PDB entry 7ABR | electron microscopy, 3.70 A resolution | chains E and F of the 7 polymer chains in the assembly

== Chain E (and F) ==
Name: Negative regulator of genetic competence ClpC/MecB
From: Bacillus subtilis (strain 168)
Notes: chain F of this document is another copy of the same molecule, construct and numbering; everything in this record applies to it too
Reference sequence: P37571 (CLPC_BACSU); numbering as in UniProt (aligned over 1-810)
Amino-acid sequence (818 residues; each row starts with the number of its first residue):
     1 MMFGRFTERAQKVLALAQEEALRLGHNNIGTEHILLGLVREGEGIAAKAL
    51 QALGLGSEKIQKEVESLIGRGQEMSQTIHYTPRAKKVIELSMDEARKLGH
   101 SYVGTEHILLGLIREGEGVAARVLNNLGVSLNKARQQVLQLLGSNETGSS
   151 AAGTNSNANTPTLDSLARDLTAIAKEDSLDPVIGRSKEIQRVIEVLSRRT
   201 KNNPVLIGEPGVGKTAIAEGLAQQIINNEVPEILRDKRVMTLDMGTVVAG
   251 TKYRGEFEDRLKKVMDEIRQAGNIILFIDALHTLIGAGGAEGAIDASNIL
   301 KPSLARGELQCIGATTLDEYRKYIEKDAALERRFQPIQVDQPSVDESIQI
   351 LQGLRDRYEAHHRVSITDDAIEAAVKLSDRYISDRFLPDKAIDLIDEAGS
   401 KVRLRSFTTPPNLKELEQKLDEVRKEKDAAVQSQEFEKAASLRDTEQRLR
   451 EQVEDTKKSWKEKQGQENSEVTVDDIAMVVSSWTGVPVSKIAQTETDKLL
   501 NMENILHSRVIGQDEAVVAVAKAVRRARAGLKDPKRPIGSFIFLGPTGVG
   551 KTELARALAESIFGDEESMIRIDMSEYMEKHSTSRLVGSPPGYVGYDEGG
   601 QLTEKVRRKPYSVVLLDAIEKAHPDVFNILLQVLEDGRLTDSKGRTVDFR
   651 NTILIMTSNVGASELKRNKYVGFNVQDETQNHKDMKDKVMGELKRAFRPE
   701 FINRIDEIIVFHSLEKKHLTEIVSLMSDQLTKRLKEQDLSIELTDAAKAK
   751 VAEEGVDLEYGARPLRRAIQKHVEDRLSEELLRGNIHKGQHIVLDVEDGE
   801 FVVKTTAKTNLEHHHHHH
Unresolved in the structure: 1-157, 288-293, 408-465, 665-679, 808-818 (chain F: 1-158, 248-254, 286-294, 408-468, 588-598, 663-681, 755-760, 808-818)
Differences from the reference sequence: engineered mutation A280 (Glu in P37571), A618 (Glu in P37571); expression tag (811-818)
Ligand contacts:
  - ATP (adenosine-5'-triphosphate), molecule 1: P181, V182, I183, G184, R185, E209, P210, G211, V212, G213, K214, T215, A216, I350, L354, P388, I392
  - ATP, molecule 2: R509, V510, I511, P546, T547, G548, V549, G550, K551, T552, E553, N659, L714, I722, L725, M726, A762, R763
UniProt features mapped onto this chain:
  - binding site (ATP): G208 to T215, G545 to T552
What the authors report for this chain:
  - binding site for ATP: R332, R333, R704
  - mutagenesis - E280A/E618A: abolished catalytic activity on ATP (citing earlier work)

== Interface between chain E and chain F ==
Residue-residue contacts (51; chain E residue first):
  R191(E) - E397(F)  salt bridge
  R191(E) - S482(F)
  R191(E) - W483(F)
  I193(E) - L404(F)  hydrophobic
  E194(E) - S400(F)
  V195(E) - E397(F)
  S197(E) - H362(F)
  S197(E) - S400(F)
  S197(E) - L404(F)
  R198(E) - D393(F)  salt bridge
  R198(E) - D396(F)  salt bridge
  R198(E) - E397(F)  salt bridge
  R199(E) - R357(F)
  R199(E) - Y358(F)
  R199(E) - H361(F)
  R199(E) - D396(F)
  T200(E) - Y358(F)  hydrogen bond
  T200(E) - D396(F)  hydrogen bond
  K201(E) - D393(F)  salt bridge
  P231(E) - L404(F)  hydrophobic
  E232(E) - F407(F)
  K326(E) - T283(F)
  D327(E) - T283(F)  hydrogen bond
  Q335(E) - D393(F)  hydrogen bond
  K376(E) - E736(F)  hydrogen bond (side chain-backbone)
  I491(E) - L782(F)  hydrophobic
  T496(E) - L782(F)
  L500(E) - L782(F)  hydrophobic
  L500(E) - R783(F)
  K522(E) - E779(F)
  R525(E) - E779(F)  salt bridge
  R526(E) - Q770(F)
  R526(E) - E774(F)  salt bridge
  R526(E) - D775(F)  salt bridge
  R526(E) - S778(F)
  A529(E) - S778(F)
  A529(E) - L781(F)
  A529(E) - L782(F)  hydrophobic
  G530(E) - Q737(F)
  L531(E) - R733(F)
  L531(E) - E774(F)
  L531(E) - L777(F)  hydrophobic
  L531(E) - S778(F)
  K532(E) - E774(F)  hydrogen bond (backbone-side chain)
  D533(E) - L730(F)
  D533(E) - R733(F)  salt bridge
  D533(E) - E774(F)
  R698(E) - S575(F)
  E700(E) - S575(F)  hydrogen bond
  D706(E) - R767(F)  hydrogen bond (backbone-side chain)
  E707(E) - R767(F)  salt bridge
Also at the interface, not in a pair above, chain E (37 interface residues in all): K187, Q190, I233, N298, K301, E331, L499
Also at the interface, not in a pair above, chain F (35 interface residues in all): G245, D279, R385, D389, K401, D573, E576

== Summary ==
37 residues of chain E and 35 residues of chain F are in contact, with 8 hydrogen bonds and 10 salt bridges.
Polar contacts include R191(E)-E397(F), R198(E)-D393(F) and R198(E)-D396(F). Chain E binds ATP. From the
paper: a binding site for ATP at R332(E), R333(E) and R704(E); E280A/E618A of chain E abolish catalytic
activity on ATP.
Both chains are Negative regulator of genetic competence ClpC/MecB (Bacillus subtilis (strain 168)). Entry
7ABR (Cryo-EM structure of B. subtilis ClpC (DWB mutant) hexamer bound to a substrate polypeptide) was
determined by electron microscopy together with 7AA4 from the same study.
